PDB entry 8KFJ | X-ray diffraction, 1.90 A resolution | chain A

Chain A:
Molecule: Myoglobin
Source organism: Physeter catodon
UniProt: P02185 (MYG_PHYMC); residues 1-153 here correspond to UniProt positions 2-154 (UniProt number = residue number + 1)
Chain sequence (170 residues; row label = number of the first residue in the row; numbers below 1 keep their minus sign (Met-16 is residue -16)):
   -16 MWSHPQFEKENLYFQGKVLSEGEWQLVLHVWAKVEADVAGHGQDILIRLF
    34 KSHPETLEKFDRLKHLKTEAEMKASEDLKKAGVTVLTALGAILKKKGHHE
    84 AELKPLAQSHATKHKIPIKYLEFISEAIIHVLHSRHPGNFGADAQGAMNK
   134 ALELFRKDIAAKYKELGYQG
Not modelled in the structure: -16 to -7
Construct notes: initiating methionine (-16); expression tag (-15 to 0); engineered mutation Leu46 (Phe47 in P02185), Ala64 (His65 in P02185); conflict Asn122 (Asp123 in P02185)
Metal / ion sites: porphycene containing mn Mn near His93 (its only coordinating residue here)
Ligand contacts: porphycene containing mn (HNN): Leu32, Thr39, Lys42, Phe43, Arg45, Thr67, Val68, Ala71, Leu72, Ile75, Leu89, Ser92, His93, His97, Ile99, Tyr103, Leu104, Ile107, Phe138
Swiss-Prot annotation at these positions:
  - binding site (heme b): His93
  - modified residue: Ser3 (Phosphoserine), Thr67 (Phosphothreonine)

In short:
Ligands of chain A: porphycene containing mn. UniProt lists heme b-binding residue His93.
Chain A is Myoglobin (Physeter catodon); the structure, Crystal structure of sperm whale myoglobin (F46L/H64A
mutant) reconstituted with manganese porphycene, was determined by X-ray diffraction (same publication as 8KFH
and 8KFI).
